PDB entry 6CUO | X-ray diffraction, 1.73 A resolution | chains A and B of the 3 polymer chains in the assembly

[Chain A]
Protein: GTPase HRas
From: Homo sapiens
Reference sequence: P01112 (RASH_HUMAN); residues 1-166 here = UniProt positions 1-166
Sequence (167 residues; each row starts with the number of its first residue; numbering starts at 0):
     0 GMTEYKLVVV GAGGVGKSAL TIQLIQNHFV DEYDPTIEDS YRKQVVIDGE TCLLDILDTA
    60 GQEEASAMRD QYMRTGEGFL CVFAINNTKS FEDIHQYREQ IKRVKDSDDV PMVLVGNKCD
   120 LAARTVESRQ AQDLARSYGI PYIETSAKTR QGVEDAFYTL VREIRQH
Unresolved in the structure: 0
Construct notes: expression tag (0); engineered mutation Ala64 (Tyr in P01112)
Modified residues: Cys51 (S-hydroxycysteine; CSO)
Ion coordination: Mg2+: Ser17, Thr35 (together with GMP-PNP)
Residues lining bound ligands: GMP-PNP (GNP; phosphoaminophosphonic acid-guanylate ester): Ala11, Gly12, Gly13, Val14, Gly15, Lys16, Ser17, Ala18, Phe28, Val29, Asp30, Glu31, Tyr32, Asp33, Pro34, Thr35, Thr58, Ala59, Gly60, Gln61, Asn116, Lys117, Asp119, Leu120, Ser145, Ala146, Lys147
Curated features (UniProtKB/Swiss-Prot):
  - region: His166 (Hypervariable region)
  - motif: Tyr32 to Tyr40 (Effector region)
  - binding site (GTP): Gly13 to Ala18, Val29 to Thr35, Ala59, Gly60, Asn116 to Asp119, Ser145 to Lys147
  - modified residue: Met1 (N-acetylmethionine), Thr2 (N-acetylthreonine), Cys118 (S-nitrosocysteine)
  - glycosylation: Thr35 (Microbial infection: O-linked (Glc) threonine)
  - natural variant: Gly12 (G12A: In CSTLO; G12C: In CSTLO; G12D: In CSTLO; G12E: In CSTLO; G12S: In CSTLO and CMEMS; G12V: In CSTLO, bladder carcinoma and CMEMS), Gly13 (G13C: In CSTLO; G13D: In CSTLO; G13R: In SFM), Gln22 (Q22K: In CMEMS), Glu37 (E37EE: In CSTLO), Thr58 (T58I: In CSTLO), Gln61 (Q61K: In NMTC2; Q61L: In melanoma), Glu63 (E63K: In CMEMS), Ser89 (S89C: Found in a patient with severe fetal hydrops and pleural effusion; uncertain significance), Lys117 (K117R: In CSTLO), Ala146 (A146T: In CSTLO; A146V: In CSTLO)
  - mutagenesis: Ser17 (S17N: Dominant negative. Prevents PLCE1 EGF-induced recruitment to plasma membrane. No effect on subcellular location of isoform 2), Asn26 (N26G: Loss of interaction with PLCE1; when associated with V-12), Val29 (V29A: No effect on interaction with PLCE1; when associated with V-12), Tyr32 (Y32F: Loss of interaction and recruitment to plasma membrane of PLCE1; when associated with V-12), Pro34 (P34G: No effect on interaction with PLCE1; when associated with V-12), Thr35 (T35S: Loss of interaction with PLCE1; when associated with V-12), Glu37 (E37G: No effect on interaction with PLCE1; when associated with V-12), Asp38 (D38N: No effect on interaction with PLCE1; when associated with V-12), Ser39 (S39C: No effect on interaction with PLCE1; when associated with V-12), Ala59 (A59T: Loss of GTPase activity and creation of an autophosphorylation site), Gln61 (Q61I: Moderately increased transformation of cultured cell lines; Q61R: Promotes interaction with SHOC2 and PP1C; Q61V: Strongly increased transformation of cultured cell lines), Ala83 (A83T: GTP-binding activity reduced by factor of 30), 4 further mutagenesis entries in UniProt

[Chain B]
Protein: Son of sevenless homolog 1
From: Homo sapiens
Reference sequence: Q07889 (SOS1_HUMAN); numbering as in UniProt (aligned over 566-1046)
Sequence (482 residues; each row starts with the number of its first residue):
   565 GQMRLPSADV YRFAEPDSEE NIIFEENMQP KAGIPIIKAG TVIKLIERLT YHMYADPNFV
   625 RTFLTTYRSF CKPQELLSLI IERFEIPEPE PTEADRIAIE NGDQPLSAEL KRFRKEYIQP
   685 VQLRVLNVCR HWVEHHFYDF ERDAYLLQRM EEFIGTVRGK AMKKWVESIT KIIQRKKIAR
   745 DNGPGHNITF QSSPPTVEWH ISRPGHIETF DLLTLHPIEI ARQLTLLESD LYRAVQPSEL
   805 VGSVWTKEDK EINSPNLLKM IRHTTNLTLW FEKCIVETEN LEERVAVVSR IIEILQVFQE
   865 LNNFNGVLEV VSAMNSSPVY RLDHTFEQIP SRQKKILEEA HELSEDHYKK YLAKLRSINP
   925 PCVPFFGIYL TNILKTEEGN PEVLKRHGKE LINFSKRRKV AEITGEIQQY QNQPYCLRVE
   985 SDIKRFFENL NPMGNSMEKE FTDYLFNKSL EIEPRNPKPL PRFPKKYSYP LKSPGVRPSN
  1045 PR
Unresolved in the structure: 591-596, 744-750
Construct notes: expression tag (565)
Residues lining bound ligands: FFS (N~2~-(3-chlorophenyl)-N~4~-[(furan-2-yl)methyl]quinazoline-2,4-diamine): Val852, Met878, Asn879, Val883, Tyr884, Leu886, Asp887, Thr889, Phe890, Leu901, Glu902, His905
Reported in the primary citation:
  - conformationally variable residues (side-chain flip): Phe890
  - binding site for FFS: Phe890, Glu902

[How chain A and chain B interact]
Residue-residue contacts (64; chain A residue first):
  Met1(A) with Arg920(B)
  Gln22(A) with Thr753(B)
  Ile24(A) with Asn976(B)
  Gln25(A) with Ile752(B); Asn976(B)
  Asn26(A) with Asn751(B); Ile752(B); Thr753(B), hydrogen bond (backbone-backbone); Phe754(B); Pro978(B)
  His27(A) with Asn751(B), hydrogen bond (side chain-backbone)
  Glu31(A) with Arg739(B)
  Asp33(A) with Arg694(B), hydrogen bond (backbone-side chain); Ser732(B); Ile736(B); Arg739(B), salt bridge
  Pro34(A) with Arg694(B); Trp729(B), hydrogen bond (backbone-side chain); Ser732(B)
  Thr35(A) with Trp729(B), hydrogen bond (backbone-side chain)
  Ile36(A) with Leu687(B); Leu690(B); Asn691(B); Trp729(B)
  Glu37(A) with Ala619(B); Pro621(B); Asn691(B), hydrogen bond (backbone-side chain); His695(B)
  Asp38(A) with Arg694(B), salt bridge; His695(B), salt bridge
  Ser39(A) with Pro621(B); Asn622(B)
  Arg41(A) with Gln973(B)
  Lys42(A) with Gln973(B)
  Gln43(A) with Leu919(B), hydrogen bond (side chain-backbone); Arg920(B); Ser921(B); Ile922(B), hydrogen bond (side chain-backbone); Pro924(B); Gln973(B), hydrogen bond (backbone-side chain); Tyr974(B), hydrogen bond
  Val44(A) with Asn923(B)
  Val45(A) with Ser921(B); Ile922(B); Asn923(B), hydrogen bond (backbone-side chain)
  Thr50(A) with Arg920(B); Ser921(B), hydrogen bond (side chain-backbone)
  Leu56(A) with Pro621(B), hydrophobic
  Gln61(A) with Lys728(B), hydrogen bond; Trp729(B)
  Glu63(A) with Ala725(B); Lys728(B), salt bridge; Trp729(B)
  Ala66(A) with Lys679(B)
  Met67(A) with Pro684(B), hydrophobic; Leu687(B), hydrophobic; Arg688(B)
  Gln70(A) with Met617(B); Tyr618(B); Ala619(B), hydrogen bond (side chain-backbone); Arg688(B)
  Arg149(A) with Thr753(B); Gln755(B), hydrogen bond
  Glu153(A) with Gln755(B)
Also at the interface, not in a pair above, chain A (32 interface residues in all): Ala64, Arg73, Lys147, Thr148
Also at the interface, not in a pair above, chain B (36 interface residues in all): Glu698, Gln977

[Overview]
Chain A and chain B form an interface of 32 and 36 residues respectively, with 15 hydrogen bonds and 4 salt
bridges. Polar pairs include Asp33(A)-Arg739(B), Asp38(A)-Arg694(B) and Asp38(A)-His695(B). Bound to chain A:
GMP-PNP. Ligands of chain B: compound FFS. From the paper: a binding site for FFS at Phe890(B) and Glu902(B);
conformational variability at Phe890(B).
Chain A is GTPase HRas and chain B is Son of sevenless homolog 1, both from Homo sapiens; the structure,
Ras:SOS:Ras in complex with a small molecule activator, was determined by X-ray diffraction together with 6CUP
and 6CUR from the same study.
